7TKE - chains G and I of the 27 polymer chains in the assembly; structure by electron microscopy, 7.10 A resolution (low resolution: residue-level contacts below are approximate; hydrogen-bond / salt-bridge calls are withheld).

Chain G:
Name: ATP synthase subunit gamma
Organism: Saccharomyces cerevisiae
Reference sequence: P38077 (ATPG_YEAST); residues 1-278 here correspond to UniProt positions 34-311 (UniProt number = residue number + 33)
Sequence (278 residues; numbered 1 to 278; the number before each row is that of its first residue):
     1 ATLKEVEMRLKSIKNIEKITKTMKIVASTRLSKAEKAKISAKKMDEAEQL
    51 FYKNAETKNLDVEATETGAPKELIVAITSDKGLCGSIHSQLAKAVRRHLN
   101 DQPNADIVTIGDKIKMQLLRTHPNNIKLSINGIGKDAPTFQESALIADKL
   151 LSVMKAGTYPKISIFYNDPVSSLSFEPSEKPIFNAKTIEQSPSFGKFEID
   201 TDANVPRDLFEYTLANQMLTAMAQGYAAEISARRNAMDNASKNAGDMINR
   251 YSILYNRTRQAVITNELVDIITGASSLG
Unresolved in the structure: 60-70, 277-278

Chain I:
Name: ATP synthase subunit epsilon
Organism: Saccharomyces cerevisiae
Reference sequence: P21306 (ATP5E_YEAST); residues 1-61 here correspond to UniProt positions 2-62 (UniProt number = residue number + 1)
Sequence (61 residues; each row starts with the number of its first residue):
     1 SAWRKAGISYAAYLNVAAQAIRSSLKTELQTASVLNRSQTDAFYTQYKNG
    51 TAASEPTPITK
Unresolved in the structure: 1-7, 24-26, 50-52
Swiss-Prot annotation at these positions:
  - modified residue: Thr51 (Phosphothreonine)

Interface between chain G and chain I:
Contacting residue pairs (16):
  Pro123(G) with Lys48(I); Asn49(I)
  Asn124(G) with Lys48(I); Asn49(I)
  Ile126(G) with Tyr47(I); Lys48(I)
  Lys127(G) with Gln46(I); Tyr47(I)
  Leu128(G) with Thr45(I)
  Ser129(G) with Tyr44(I); Thr45(I)
  Ile130(G) with Phe43(I); Tyr44(I)
  Asn131(G) with Ala42(I); Phe43(I)
  Gln141(G) with Arg37(I)
Also at the interface, not in a pair above, chain G (13 interface residues in all): Gly132, Phe140, Ala144, Arg207
Also at the interface, not in a pair above, chain I (12 interface residues in all): Tyr10, Ala11, Asp41

Summary:
Chain G and chain I form an interface of 13 and 12 residues respectively.
Here chain G is ATP synthase subunit gamma and chain I is ATP synthase subunit epsilon, both from
Saccharomyces cerevisiae. Entry 7TKE (Yeast ATP synthase State 2binding(a) with 10 mM ATP backbone model) was
determined by electron microscopy together with 7TJS, 7TJT, 7TJU, 7TJV, 7TJW, 7TJX and 30 further entries from
the same study.
